Entry 3BAS (X-ray diffraction, 2.30 A resolution); this record covers chains A and B.

== Chain A (and B) ==
Name: Myosin heavy chain, striated muscle/General control protein GCN4 chimera
Source organism: Argopecten irradians
Notes: fragment: Bay Scallop Myosin (Residues 835-885)/Yeast GCN4 Transcription Factor (Residues 250-281); chain B of this document is another copy of the same molecule, construct and numbering; everything in this record applies to it too
Reference sequence: chimeric construct of P24733, P03069: residues 835-885 from P24733 (MYS_AEQIR) positions 835-885 (same numbers); residues 888-919 from P03069 positions 250-281 (UniProt number = residue number - 638)
Amino-acid sequence (89 residues; row label = number of the first residue in the row):
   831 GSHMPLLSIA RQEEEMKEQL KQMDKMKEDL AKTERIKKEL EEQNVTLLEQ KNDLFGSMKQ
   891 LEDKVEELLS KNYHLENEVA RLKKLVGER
Not modelled in the structure: 831-839 (chain B: 831, 919)
Construct notes: expression tag (831-834); linker (886-887)
Curated features (UniProtKB/Swiss-Prot):
  - region: Leu891 to Leu912 (Leucine-zipper)

== How chain A and chain B interact ==
Residue-residue contacts (81; chain A residue first):
  Gln842(A) with Gln842(B), hydrogen bond (backbone-side chain)
  Glu843(A) with Gln842(B)
  Met846(A) with Met846(B), hydrophobic; Gln849(B)
  Gln849(A) with Gln849(B); Leu850(B)
  Leu850(A) with Gln849(B)
  Gln852(A) with Met853(B)
  Met853(A) with Gln849(B)
  Met856(A) with Met853(B), hydrophobic; Met856(B), hydrophobic; Lys857(B); Leu860(B), hydrophobic
  Lys857(A) with Met856(B)
  Asp859(A) with Leu860(B)
  Leu860(A) with Met856(B), hydrophobic; Asp859(B); Leu860(B), hydrophobic
  Thr863(A) with Leu860(B); Thr863(B); Glu864(B); Lys867(B)
  Glu864(A) with Thr863(B)
  Ile866(A) with Lys867(B)
  Lys867(A) with Thr863(B); Ile866(B); Leu870(B)
  Leu870(A) with Lys867(B); Leu870(B), hydrophobic; Glu871(B); Asn874(B), hydrogen bond (backbone-side chain)
  Glu871(A) with Leu870(B)
  Gln873(A) with Asn874(B)
  Asn874(A) with Gln873(B); Asn874(B), hydrogen bond; Leu877(B)
  Leu877(A) with Asn874(B)
  Gln880(A) with Lys881(B), hydrogen bond
  Lys881(A) with Leu877(B); Gln880(B), hydrogen bond; Leu884(B)
  Leu884(A) with Lys881(B); Leu884(B), hydrophobic; Met888(B)
  Ser887(A) with Met888(B)
  Met888(A) with Leu884(B); Ser887(B); Met888(B), hydrophobic; Leu891(B), hydrophobic
  Leu891(A) with Met888(B), hydrophobic; Leu891(B), hydrophobic; Glu892(B); Val895(B), hydrophobic
  Glu892(A) with Leu891(B)
  Val895(A) with Val895(B), hydrophobic; Leu898(B)
  Leu898(A) with Val895(B); Leu898(B), hydrophobic; Leu899(B), hydrophobic
  Leu899(A) with Leu898(B), hydrophobic
  Lys901(A) with Asn902(B)
  Asn902(A) with Leu898(B); Lys901(B); Asn902(B), hydrogen bond; Leu905(B)
  Leu905(A) with Asn902(B); Leu905(B), hydrophobic; Glu906(B)
  Glu906(A) with Leu905(B)
  Val909(A) with Leu905(B), hydrophobic; Val909(B), hydrophobic; Leu912(B), hydrophobic
  Arg911(A) with Glu918(B), salt bridge
  Leu912(A) with Val909(B); Leu912(B), hydrophobic; Lys913(B)
  Lys913(A) with Leu912(B)
  Val916(A) with Leu915(B), hydrophobic; Val916(B), hydrophobic
  Glu918(A) with Arg911(B), salt bridge; Leu912(B)
Also at the interface, not in a pair above, chain A (46 interface residues in all): Glu845, Leu878, Phe885, Lys894, Glu908, Leu915
Also at the interface, not in a pair above, chain B (43 interface residues in all): Leu878, Phe885, Lys894, Glu908

== Summary ==
The interface between chain A and chain B involves 46 residues on one side and 43 on the other; the contacts
include 6 hydrogen bonds and 2 salt bridges. Polar contacts include Arg911(A)-Glu918(B), Gln842(A)-Gln842(B)
and Leu870(A)-Asn874(B).
Chain A and chain B are both Myosin heavy chain, striated muscle/General control protein GCN4 chimera
(Argopecten irradians); the structure, Crystal structure of the N-terminal region of the scallop myosin rod,
monoclinic (C2) form, was determined by X-ray diffraction.
